PDB entry 8SMZ | electron microscopy, 3.20 A resolution | chains C and J of the 12 polymer chains in the assembly

[Chain C]
Molecule: Histone H2A type 1-B/E
From: Homo sapiens
UniProt: P04908 (H2A1B_HUMAN); residues 11-129 here correspond to UniProt positions 12-130 (UniProt number = residue number + 1)
Chain sequence (119 residues; each row starts with the number of its first residue):
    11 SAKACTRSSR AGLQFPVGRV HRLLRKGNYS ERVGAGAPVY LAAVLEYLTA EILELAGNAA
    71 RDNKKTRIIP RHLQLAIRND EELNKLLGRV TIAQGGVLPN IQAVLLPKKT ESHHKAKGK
Unresolved in the structure: 119-129
Sequence notes: engineered mutation Ser11 (Arg12 in P04908), Cys15 (Lys16 in P04908)
Swiss-Prot annotation at these positions:
  - modified residue: Lys13 (N6-(beta-hydroxybutyryl)lysine), Lys36 (N6-(2-hydroxyisobutyryl)lysine), Lys74 (N6-(2-hydroxyisobutyryl)lysine), Lys75 (N6-(2-hydroxyisobutyryl)lysine), Lys95 (N6-(2-hydroxyisobutyryl)lysine), Gln104 (N5-methylglutamine), Lys118 (N6-(2-hydroxyisobutyryl)lysine), Lys119 (N6-crotonyllysine), Thr120 (Phosphothreonine), Lys125 (N6-crotonyllysine)
  - cross-link (Glycyl lysine isopeptide (Lys-Gly)): Lys13 (interchain with G-Cter in ubiquitin), Lys119 (interchain with G-Cter in ubiquitin)

[Chain J]
Molecule: 147-nt DNA strand
From: Homo sapiens
Sequence (147 nucleotides; numbered -73 to 73; the number before each row is that of its first residue; numbers below 1 keep their minus sign (DA-73 is residue -73)):
   -73 ATCGGATGTA TATATCTGAC ACGTGCCTGG AGACTAGGGA GTAATCCCCT TGGCGGTTAA
   -13 AACGCGGGGG ACAGCGCGTA CGTGCGTTTA AGCGGTGCTA GAGCTGTCTA CGACCAATTG
    47 AGCGGCCTCG GCACCGGGAT TCTCGAT

[Interface between chain C and chain J]
Residue-residue contacts (13; chain C residue first):
  Arg29(C) - DC49(J)  salt bridge to the phosphate
  Arg42(C) - DG38(J)  sugar contact
  Arg42(C) - DA39(J)  phosphate contact
  Val43(C) - DG38(J)  sugar contact
  Val43(C) - DA39(J)  hydrogen bond to the phosphate
  Gly44(C) - DG38(J)  phosphate contact
  Ala45(C) - DG38(J)  hydrogen bond to the phosphate
  Lys75(C) - DC58(J)  phosphate contact
  Lys75(C) - DA59(J)  salt bridge to the phosphate
  Thr76(C) - DG57(J)  sugar contact
  Thr76(C) - DC58(J)  hydrogen bond to the phosphate
  Arg77(C) - DG57(J)  sugar contact
  Arg77(C) - DC58(J)  hydrogen bond to the phosphate
Other interface residues (no listed pair), chain C (10 interface residues in all): Arg35, Glu41
Other interface residues (no listed pair), chain J (7 interface residues in all): DG48

[Summary]
The interface between chain C and chain J involves 10 residues on one side and 7 on the other; the contacts
include 4 hydrogen bonds and 2 salt bridges. Polar pairs include Val43(C)-DA39(J), Ala45(C)-DG38(J) and
Thr76(C)-DC58(J).
Chain C is Histone H2A type 1-B/E and chain J is a 147-nt DNA strand, both from Homo sapiens; the structure,
Cryo-EM structure of the human nucleosome core particle in complex with RNF168 and UbcH5c~Ub (UbcH5c
chemically ..., was determined by electron microscopy together with 8SMW, 8SMX, 8SMY, 8SN0, 8SN1, 8SN2 and 3
further entries from the same study.
